Entry 8OIX (electron microscopy, 2.89 A resolution); this record covers chains I and J of the 28 polymer chains in the assembly.

[Chain I]
Protein: proteasome endopeptidase complex
Source organism: Trichomonas vaginalis G3
Notes: EC 3.4.25.1
Reference sequence: A2F2T6 (A2F2T6_TRIV3); residues 1-244 here correspond to UniProt positions 32-275 (UniProt number = residue number + 31)
Amino-acid sequence (244 residues; row label = number of the first residue in the row):
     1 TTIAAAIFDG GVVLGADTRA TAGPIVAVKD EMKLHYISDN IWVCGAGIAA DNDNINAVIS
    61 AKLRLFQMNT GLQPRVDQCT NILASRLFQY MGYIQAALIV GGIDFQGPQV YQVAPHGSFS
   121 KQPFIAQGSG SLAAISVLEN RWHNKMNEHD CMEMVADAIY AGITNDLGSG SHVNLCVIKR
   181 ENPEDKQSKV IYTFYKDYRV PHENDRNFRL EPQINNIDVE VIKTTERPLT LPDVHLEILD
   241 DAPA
Unresolved in the structure: 231-244
Covalently attached groups: Salinosporamide A, bound form (SA1) linked to Thr1
Small-molecule neighbours: Salinosporamide A, bound form (SA1; (3ar,6r,6as)-6-((S)-((S)-cyclohex-2-enyl)(hydroxy)methyl)-6a-methyl-4-oxo-hexahydro-2H-furo[3,2-c]pyrrole-6-carbaldehyde): Arg19, Ala20, Thr21, Glu31, Lys33, Gly45, Ala46, Gly47, Ile48, Ala49, Asn52, Ser129, Gly168
What the authors report for this chain:
  - catalytic residues: Thr1, Asp17, Lys33 (by similarity / conservation)
  - binding site for Salinosporamide A, bound form: Thr1, Glu31, Lys33, Ala46, Ala49, Asn52

[Chain J]
Protein: Proteasome subunit beta
Source organism: Trichomonas vaginalis G3
Reference sequence: A2F3H9 (A2F3H9_TRIV3); residues 1-206 here = UniProt positions 1-206
Amino-acid sequence (206 residues; each row starts with the number of its first residue):
     1 MSDISTYNGS CVLAMAGDHC VAIASDRRLG VNMLTVSKDF KRIFQINDRI YLGLAGLATD
    61 VLTVREQLRF DVNLLELREE RPIDPKKFMN LVKSTLYEKR FSPFFVTPVI AGLLPETNEP
   121 YLAASDSIGA FAFPKDFAVA GTCEESLYGI CESAWRPNMN PDELFECTAK CLIAAVERDS
   181 ISGWGGIVYI ITQDKVIIKE IKTRMD
Unresolved in the structure: 1
Disulfide bonds: Cys11-Cys143, Cys167-Cys171

[How chain I and chain J interact]
Contacting residue pairs (63):
  Ile25(I) with Glu145(J); Tyr148(J), hydrophobic
  Ala27(I) with Tyr148(J)
  Val28(I) with Ala132(J), hydrophobic
  Lys29(I) with Glu152(J), salt bridge
  Ile48(I) with Arg100(J); Ile128(J), hydrophobic
  Ala49(I) with Ala130(J), hydrophobic
  Ala50(I) with Tyr97(J); Ile128(J); Ala130(J)
  Asp51(I) with Tyr97(J), hydrogen bond; Arg100(J), salt bridge
  Asn54(I) with Tyr97(J)
  Tyr90(I) with Phe101(J), hydrophobic
  Tyr93(I) with Arg100(J), hydrogen bond (backbone-side chain); Phe101(J), hydrophobic
  Ile94(I) with Tyr97(J); Phe101(J), hydrophobic
  Arg206(I) with Glu152(J)
  Arg209(I) with Glu152(J), hydrogen bond (side chain-backbone); Ser153(J), hydrogen bond (side chain-backbone); Arg156(J)
  Leu210(I) with Arg156(J), hydrogen bond (backbone-side chain)
  Gln213(I) with Ser153(J); Ala154(J); Arg156(J)
  Asn215(I) with Lys170(J), hydrogen bond
  Ile217(I) with Lys170(J), hydrogen bond (backbone-side chain); Ala174(J), hydrophobic
  Val219(I) with Phe165(J), hydrophobic; Ala169(J), hydrophobic; Lys170(J); Ile201(J), hydrophobic
  Glu220(I) with Ile201(J); Lys202(J), salt bridge
  Val221(I) with Phe165(J), hydrophobic; Lys199(J); Glu200(J)
  Ile222(I) with Glu200(J), hydrogen bond (backbone-backbone); Lys202(J)
  Lys223(I) with Ile198(J); Lys199(J); Glu200(J), salt bridge
  Thr224(I) with Ile197(J); Ile198(J); Lys199(J)
  Thr225(I) with Val196(J); Ile197(J); Ile198(J), hydrogen bond (backbone-backbone)
  Glu226(I) with Lys195(J), salt bridge; Val196(J)
  Arg227(I) with Lys195(J); Val196(J), hydrogen bond (backbone-backbone)
  Pro228(I) with Asp194(J)
  Leu229(I) with Asp48(J); Arg49(J); Ile191(J), hydrophobic; Thr192(J); Gln193(J); Asp194(J), hydrogen bond (backbone-backbone); Val196(J), hydrophobic
  Thr230(I) with Asp48(J)
Also at the interface, not in a pair above, chain I (37 interface residues in all): Ala22, Pro24, Val26, Asp30, Glu31, Asp53, Glu211
Also at the interface, not in a pair above, chain J (40 interface residues in all): Lys93, Asp126, Gly129, Phe131, Phe133, Lys135, Glu144, Trp155, Glu166, Ile173

[Summary]
The interface between chain I and chain J involves 37 residues on one side and 40 on the other, with 11
hydrogen bonds and 5 salt bridges. Polar contacts include Lys29(I)-Glu152(J), Asp51(I)-Arg100(J) and
Glu220(I)-Lys202(J). From the paper: catalytic residues Thr1(I), Asp17(I) and Lys33(I); a binding site for
Salinosporamide A, bound form at Thr1(I), Glu31(I) and Lys33(I) among others.
Here chain I is proteasome endopeptidase complex and chain J is Proteasome subunit beta, both from Trichomonas
vaginalis G3. Entry 8OIX (CryoEM structure of 20S Trichomonas vaginalis proteasome in complex with proteasome
inhibitor Salinosporamid A) was determined by electron microscopy together with 8P0T from the same study.
